5DNW - chain A; structure by X-ray diffraction, 2.02 A resolution.

Chain A:
Molecule: ShKAI2iB
Source organism: Striga hermonthica
Amino-acid sequence (275 residues; numbered -4 to 270; the number before each row is that of its first residue; numbers below 1 keep their minus sign (Gly-4 is residue -4)):
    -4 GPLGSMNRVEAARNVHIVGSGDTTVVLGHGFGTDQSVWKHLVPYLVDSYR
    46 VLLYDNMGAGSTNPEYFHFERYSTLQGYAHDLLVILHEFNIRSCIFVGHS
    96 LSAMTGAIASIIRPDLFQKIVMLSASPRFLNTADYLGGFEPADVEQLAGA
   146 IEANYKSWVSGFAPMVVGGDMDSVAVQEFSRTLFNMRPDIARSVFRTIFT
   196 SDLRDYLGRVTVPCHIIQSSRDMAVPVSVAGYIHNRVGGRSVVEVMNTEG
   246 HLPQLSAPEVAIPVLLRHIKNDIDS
Disordered / not traced: 270
Metal / ion sites: Na+: Pro109, Phe112
What the authors report for this chain:
  - catalytic residues: Ser95, Asp217, His246
  - contacts within the chain: Leu142-Trp153 (hydrogen bond)

Overview:
The Na+ site is built by Pro109 and Phe112. From the paper: catalytic residues Ser95, Asp217 and His246;
contacts within the chain involving Leu142 and Trp153.
Chain A is ShKAI2iB (Striga hermonthica); the structure, Crystal structure of KAI2-like protein from Striga
(apo state 1), was determined by X-ray diffraction together with 5DNU and 5DNV from the same study.
